Entry 1F8C (X-ray diffraction, 1.70 A resolution); this record covers chain A.

== Chain A ==
Name: Neuraminidase
Source organism: Influenza A virus (A/tern/Australia/G70C/1975(H11N9))
Notes: EC 3.2.1.18; fragment: integral membrane protein, membrane stalk cleaved by pronase releasing fully active residues 82-468
Chain sequence (388 residues; each row starts with the number of its first residue; note: 2 numbers in that range are skipped by the numbering (no residue carries them; nothing is unmodelled there); a row labelled like 412A-412B holds insertion residues (412A, then the next letters in order)):
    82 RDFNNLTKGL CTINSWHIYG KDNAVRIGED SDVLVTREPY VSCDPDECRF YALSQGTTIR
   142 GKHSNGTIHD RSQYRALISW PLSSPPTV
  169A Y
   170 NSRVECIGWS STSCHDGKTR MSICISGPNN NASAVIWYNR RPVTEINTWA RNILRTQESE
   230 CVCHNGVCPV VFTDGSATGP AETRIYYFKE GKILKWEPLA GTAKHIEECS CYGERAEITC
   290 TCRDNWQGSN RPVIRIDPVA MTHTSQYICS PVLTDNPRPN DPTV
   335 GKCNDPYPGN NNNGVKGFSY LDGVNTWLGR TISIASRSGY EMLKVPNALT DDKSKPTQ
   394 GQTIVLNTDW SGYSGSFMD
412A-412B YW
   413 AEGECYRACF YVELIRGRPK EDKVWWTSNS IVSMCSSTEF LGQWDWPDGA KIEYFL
Construct notes: conflict Met376 (Ile377 in 324880), Asp386 (Glu387 in 324880), Lys387 (Arg388 in 324880)
Disulfide bonds: Cys92-Cys417, Cys124-Cys129, Cys175-Cys193, Cys183-Cys230, Cys232-Cys237, Cys278-Cys291, Cys280-Cys289, Cys318-Cys337, Cys421-Cys447
Covalently attached groups: N-acetylglucosamine (NAG) linked to Asn86, Asn146; glycan linked to Asn200
Bound ions: Ca2+: Asp293, Gly297, Asp324, Asn347
Ligand contacts: 4-amino-Neu5Ac2en (4AM; 4-amino-2-deoxy-2,3-dehydro-N-acetyl-neuraminic acid): Arg118, Glu119, Asp151, Arg152, Trp178, Ser179, Ile222, Arg224, Glu227, Ala246, Glu276, Glu277, Arg292, Asn294, Gly348, Arg371, Tyr406

== Overview ==
Chain A binds 4-amino-Neu5Ac2en. Covalently linked N-acetylglucosamine: at Asn86, Asn146 and Asn200. Asp293,
Gly297, Asp324 and Asn347 form the Ca2+ site.
Chain A is Neuraminidase (Influenza A virus (A/tern/Australia/G70C/1975(H11N9))); the structure, Native
Influenza Neuraminidase in Complex with 4-amino-2-deoxy-2,3-dehydro-N-neuraminic Acid, was determined by X-ray
diffraction (same publication as 1F8B, 1F8D and 1F8E).
